PDB entry 7O88 | X-ray diffraction, 1.20 A resolution | chain A

# Chain A
Name: Zymogen granule membrane protein 16
Source organism: Homo sapiens
UniProt: O60844 (ZG16_HUMAN); numbering as in UniProt (aligned over 21-167)
Amino-acid sequence (148 residues; row label = number of the first residue in the row):
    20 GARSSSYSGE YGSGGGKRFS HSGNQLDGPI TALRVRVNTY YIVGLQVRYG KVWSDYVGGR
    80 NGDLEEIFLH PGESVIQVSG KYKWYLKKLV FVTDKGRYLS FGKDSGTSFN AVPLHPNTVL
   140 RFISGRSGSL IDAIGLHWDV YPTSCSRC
Unresolved in the structure: 20-21, 164-167
Differences from the reference sequence: expression tag (20); variant Ser32 (Gly in O60844), Val109 (Leu in O60844), Thr162 (Ser in O60844)
What the authors report for this chain:
  - conformationally variable residues (loop rearrangement, side-chain flip): Gly28, Ser32 to Gly34, Arg145, Ser148

# In short
From the paper: conformational variability at Gly28, Ser32 and Arg145 among others.
Chain A is Zymogen granule membrane protein 16 (Homo sapiens); the structure, Cystal structure of Zymogen
Granule Protein 16 (ZG16), was determined by X-ray diffraction (same publication as 7O3I and 7O4P).
